6KMA - chains A and B; structure by X-ray diffraction, 2.28 A resolution.

Chain A (and B):
Protein: Oxoglutarate dehydrogenase (Succinyl-transferring), E1 component
Organism: Vibrio vulnificus (strain CMCP6)
Notes: EC 1.2.4.2; chain B of this document is another copy of the same molecule, construct and numbering; everything in this record applies to it too
UniProtKB: A0A3Q0L1E1 (A0A3Q0L1E1_VIBVU); residues 85-941 here = UniProt positions 85-941
Amino-acid sequence (886 residues; row label = number of the first residue in the row):
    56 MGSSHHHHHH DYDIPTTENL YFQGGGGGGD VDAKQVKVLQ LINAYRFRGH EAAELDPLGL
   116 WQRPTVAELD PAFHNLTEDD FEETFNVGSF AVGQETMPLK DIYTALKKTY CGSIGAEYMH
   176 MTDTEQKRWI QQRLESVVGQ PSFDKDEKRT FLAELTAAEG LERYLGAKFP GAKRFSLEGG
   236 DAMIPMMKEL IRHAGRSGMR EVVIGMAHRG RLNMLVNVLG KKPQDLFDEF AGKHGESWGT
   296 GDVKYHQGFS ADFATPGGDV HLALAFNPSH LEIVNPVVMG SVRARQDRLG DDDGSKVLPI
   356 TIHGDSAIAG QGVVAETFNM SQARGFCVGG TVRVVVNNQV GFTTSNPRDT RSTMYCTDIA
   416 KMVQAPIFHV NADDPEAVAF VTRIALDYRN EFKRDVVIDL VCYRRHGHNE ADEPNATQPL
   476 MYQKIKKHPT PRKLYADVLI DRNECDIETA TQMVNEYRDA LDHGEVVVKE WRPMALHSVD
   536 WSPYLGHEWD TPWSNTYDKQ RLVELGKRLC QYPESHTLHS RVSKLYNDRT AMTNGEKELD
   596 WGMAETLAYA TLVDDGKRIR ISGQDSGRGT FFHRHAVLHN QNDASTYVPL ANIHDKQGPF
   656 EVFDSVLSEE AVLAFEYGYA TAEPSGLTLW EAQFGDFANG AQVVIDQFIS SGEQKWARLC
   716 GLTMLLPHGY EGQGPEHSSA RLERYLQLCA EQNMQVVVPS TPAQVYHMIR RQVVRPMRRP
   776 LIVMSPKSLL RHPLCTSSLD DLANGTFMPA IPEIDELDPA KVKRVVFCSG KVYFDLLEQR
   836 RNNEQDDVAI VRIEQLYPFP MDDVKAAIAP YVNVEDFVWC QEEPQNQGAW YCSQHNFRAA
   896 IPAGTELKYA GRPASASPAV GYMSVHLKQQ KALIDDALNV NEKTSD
Disordered / not traced: 56-85, 290-292, 531-538, 936-941 (chain B: 56-86, 289-292, 531-538, 936-941)
Construct notes: initiating methionine (56); expression tag (57-84)
Bound ions: Mg2+: Asp360, Asn393, Val395 (together with thiamine diphosphate); Ca2+: Glu665 (shared with Glu665(B) of chain B)
Ligand contacts:
  - 2-oxidanylethanal (DW3), molecule 1: Phe230, His263, Tyr300, His301, Pro323, Ser324
  - 2-oxidanylethanal (DW3), molecule 2: Thr625, Gln688, Phe689, Phe692, His732
  - thiamine diphosphate (TPP), molecule 1: His263, Arg264, Ser324, His325, Leu326, Gly359, Asp360, Ser361, Ala362, Gln366, Asn393, Val395, Gly396, Phe397, His463
  - thiamine diphosphate (TPP), molecule 2: Gln619, Leu662, Glu664, Gln688, Phe692

How chain A and chain B interact:
Contacting residue pairs (224):
  Val86(A) - Asp87(B)
  Val91(A) - Val91(B)  hydrophobic
  Arg103(A) - Thr177(B)
  Thr177(A) - Arg103(B)
  Thr179(A) - Glu123(B)
  Lys228(A) - Gln728(B)
  His289(A) - Tyr917(B)
  His289(A) - Ser919(B)
  His289(A) - Val920(B)
  Thr295(A) - Val915(B)
  Thr295(A) - Gly916(B)  hydrogen bond (backbone-backbone)
  Thr295(A) - Tyr917(B)
  Gly296(A) - Gly916(B)
  Gly296(A) - Tyr917(B)
  Asp297(A) - Pro730(B)
  Asp297(A) - Gly916(B)
  Val298(A) - Gln728(B)
  His301(A) - Glu731(B)  salt bridge
  Pro323(A) - Glu731(B)
  Ser324(A) - Phe692(B)
  Ser324(A) - Glu731(B)  hydrogen bond (backbone-side chain)
  Ser324(A) - His732(B)
  His325(A) - Asp691(B)  hydrogen bond (side chain-backbone)
  His325(A) - Phe692(B)
  His325(A) - Asn694(B)  hydrogen bond
  His325(A) - Glu731(B)
  Ser361(A) - Leu662(B)
  Ala362(A) - Leu662(B)  hydrophobic
  Ala364(A) - Asn374(B)  hydrogen bond (backbone-side chain)
  Gly365(A) - Glu371(B)
  Gly365(A) - Asn374(B)
  Gly365(A) - Leu662(B)
  Gly365(A) - Ser663(B)  hydrogen bond (backbone-side chain)
  Gln366(A) - Glu371(B)
  Gln366(A) - Leu662(B)  hydrogen bond (side chain-backbone)
  Gln366(A) - Ser663(B)
  Gln366(A) - Glu664(B)  hydrogen bond
  Gly367(A) - Gly367(B)
  Gly367(A) - Glu371(B)  hydrogen bond (backbone-side chain)
  Ala370(A) - Ala370(B)  hydrophobic
  Ala370(A) - Ile414(B)  hydrophobic
  Glu371(A) - Gly365(B)
  Glu371(A) - Gln366(B)
  Glu371(A) - Gly367(B)  hydrogen bond (side chain-backbone)
  Phe373(A) - Ser407(B)
  Asn374(A) - Ala364(B)  hydrogen bond (side chain-backbone)
  Asn374(A) - Gly365(B)
  Asn374(A) - Thr405(B)  hydrogen bond (side chain-backbone)
  Asn374(A) - Arg406(B)
  Asn374(A) - Ser407(B)  hydrogen bond (backbone-side chain)
  Met375(A) - Ser407(B)
  Ser376(A) - Ser407(B)  hydrogen bond (backbone-side chain)
  Gln377(A) - Ser407(B)  hydrogen bond (backbone-side chain)
  Ala378(A) - Arg403(B)
  Ala378(A) - Ser407(B)  hydrogen bond (backbone-side chain)
  Arg379(A) - Asn401(B)
  Arg379(A) - Arg403(B)  hydrogen bond (backbone-backbone)
  Arg379(A) - Asp404(B)  salt bridge
  Gly396(A) - Asp620(B)
  Phe397(A) - Asp620(B)
  Phe397(A) - Arg623(B)
  Phe397(A) - Thr625(B)
  Phe397(A) - Gln688(B)
  Thr398(A) - Asp620(B)  hydrogen bond
  Thr398(A) - Arg623(B)
  Thr399(A) - Asp620(B)  hydrogen bond
  Thr399(A) - Asp659(B)
  Asn401(A) - Arg379(B)
  Arg403(A) - Ala378(B)
  Arg403(A) - Arg379(B)  hydrogen bond (backbone-backbone)
  Asp404(A) - Arg379(B)  salt bridge
  Asp404(A) - Asp659(B)
  Asp404(A) - Ser660(B)
  Asp404(A) - Val661(B)
  Thr405(A) - Asn374(B)  hydrogen bond (backbone-side chain)
  Thr405(A) - Val661(B)
  Arg406(A) - Asn374(B)
  Ser407(A) - Phe373(B)
  Ser407(A) - Asn374(B)  hydrogen bond (side chain-backbone)
  Ser407(A) - Met375(B)
  Ser407(A) - Ser376(B)  hydrogen bond (side chain-backbone)
  Ser407(A) - Gln377(B)  hydrogen bond (side chain-backbone)
  Ser407(A) - Ala378(B)  hydrogen bond (side chain-backbone)
  Asp413(A) - Met417(B)
  Ile414(A) - Ala370(B)  hydrophobic
  Ile414(A) - Ile414(B)  hydrophobic
  Ile414(A) - Met417(B)  hydrophobic
  Met417(A) - Thr408(B)
  Met417(A) - Asp413(B)
  Met417(A) - Ile414(B)  hydrophobic
  Val418(A) - Thr408(B)
  Asp467(A) - Arg623(B)  salt bridge
  Glu468(A) - His574(B)  salt bridge
  Glu468(A) - Arg576(B)  salt bridge
  Glu468(A) - Arg623(B)
  Asn470(A) - His574(B)
  Asn470(A) - Gln636(B)  hydrogen bond (backbone-side chain)
  Ala471(A) - Val577(B)  hydrophobic
  Ala471(A) - His634(B)
  Thr472(A) - Arg623(B)
  Thr472(A) - His634(B)
  Pro474(A) - Asn635(B)
  Pro474(A) - Gln636(B)
  Leu475(A) - Asn637(B)
  Leu475(A) - Asp638(B)
  Leu475(A) - Ala639(B)  hydrophobic
  Gln478(A) - Gln636(B)  hydrogen bond (side chain-backbone)
  His574(A) - Glu468(B)  salt bridge
  His574(A) - Asn470(B)
  Arg576(A) - Glu468(B)
  Val577(A) - Ala471(B)  hydrophobic
  Asp620(A) - Gly396(B)
  Asp620(A) - Phe397(B)
  Asp620(A) - Thr398(B)  hydrogen bond
  Asp620(A) - Thr399(B)  hydrogen bond
  Arg623(A) - Phe397(B)
  Arg623(A) - Thr398(B)
  Arg623(A) - Asp467(B)  salt bridge
  Arg623(A) - Glu468(B)
  Arg623(A) - Thr472(B)
  Thr625(A) - Phe397(B)
  His634(A) - Ala471(B)
  His634(A) - Thr472(B)
  Asn635(A) - Pro474(B)
  Gln636(A) - Asn470(B)  hydrogen bond (side chain-backbone)
  Gln636(A) - Pro474(B)
  Gln636(A) - Gln478(B)  hydrogen bond (backbone-side chain)
  Asn637(A) - Leu475(B)
  Asp638(A) - Leu475(B)
  Ala639(A) - Leu475(B)
  Asp659(A) - Thr399(B)
  Asp659(A) - Asp404(B)
  Ser660(A) - Asp404(B)
  Val661(A) - Asp404(B)
  Val661(A) - Thr405(B)
  Leu662(A) - Leu326(B)  hydrophobic
  Leu662(A) - Ser361(B)
  Leu662(A) - Ala362(B)
  Leu662(A) - Gly365(B)
  Leu662(A) - Gln366(B)  hydrogen bond (backbone-side chain)
  Ser663(A) - Gly365(B)  hydrogen bond (side chain-backbone)
  Ser663(A) - Gln366(B)
  Glu664(A) - Gln366(B)  hydrogen bond
  Gln688(A) - Phe397(B)
  Asp691(A) - His325(B)  hydrogen bond (backbone-side chain)
  Phe692(A) - Ser324(B)
  Phe692(A) - His325(B)
  Asn694(A) - His325(B)  hydrogen bond
  Asn694(A) - Gln697(B)
  Asn694(A) - Val698(B)
  Asn694(A) - Asp701(B)  hydrogen bond
  Asn694(A) - Gln702(B)  hydrogen bond
  Gly695(A) - Val698(B)
  Gln697(A) - Asn694(B)
  Gln697(A) - Gln697(B)
  Gln697(A) - Arg739(B)
  Val698(A) - Asn694(B)
  Val698(A) - Gly695(B)
  Asp701(A) - Asn694(B)  hydrogen bond
  Asp701(A) - Arg736(B)  salt bridge
  Asp701(A) - Arg739(B)  salt bridge
  Gln702(A) - Asn694(B)  hydrogen bond
  Gln702(A) - Glu731(B)
  Gln702(A) - Arg736(B)
  Ser705(A) - Ala911(B)
  Ser706(A) - Ala911(B)
  Gln709(A) - Ala911(B)
  Lys710(A) - Glu731(B)  salt bridge
  Lys710(A) - Ser912(B)
  Pro730(A) - Asp297(B)
  Glu731(A) - His301(B)  salt bridge
  Glu731(A) - Pro323(B)
  Glu731(A) - Ser324(B)  hydrogen bond (side chain-backbone)
  Glu731(A) - His325(B)
  Glu731(A) - Gln702(B)
  Glu731(A) - Lys710(B)  salt bridge
  His732(A) - Ser324(B)
  Arg736(A) - Asp701(B)  salt bridge
  Arg736(A) - Gln702(B)
  Arg736(A) - Leu743(B)
  Glu738(A) - Gln742(B)
  Arg739(A) - Gln697(B)
  Arg739(A) - Asp701(B)  salt bridge
  Arg739(A) - Arg739(B)
  Arg739(A) - Leu743(B)
  Gln742(A) - Glu738(B)
  Gln742(A) - Asn881(B)  hydrogen bond (backbone-side chain)
  Gln742(A) - Gln882(B)
  Leu743(A) - Arg736(B)
  Leu743(A) - Arg739(B)
  Cys744(A) - Asn881(B)  hydrogen bond (backbone-side chain)
  Ala745(A) - Asn881(B)
  Ala745(A) - Ser910(B)
  Ala745(A) - Ala911(B)
  Glu746(A) - Ala909(B)
  Glu746(A) - Ser910(B)
  Glu746(A) - Ala911(B)  hydrogen bond (side chain-backbone)
  Asn748(A) - Ala911(B)
  Asn881(A) - Gln742(B)  hydrogen bond (side chain-backbone)
  Asn881(A) - Cys744(B)  hydrogen bond (side chain-backbone)
  Asn881(A) - Ala745(B)
  Gln882(A) - Gln742(B)
  Tyr886(A) - His890(B)
  Gln889(A) - Gln889(B)
  His890(A) - Tyr886(B)
  Ala909(A) - Glu746(B)
  Ser910(A) - Ala745(B)
  Ser910(A) - Glu746(B)
  Ala911(A) - Ser705(B)
  Ala911(A) - Ser706(B)
  Ala911(A) - Gln709(B)
  Ala911(A) - Ala745(B)
  Ala911(A) - Glu746(B)  hydrogen bond (backbone-side chain)
  Ala911(A) - Asn748(B)
  Ser912(A) - Thr295(B)
  Ser912(A) - Lys710(B)
  Val915(A) - Thr295(B)
  Gly916(A) - Thr295(B)  hydrogen bond (backbone-backbone)
  Gly916(A) - Gly296(B)
  Gly916(A) - Asp297(B)
  Tyr917(A) - Lys288(B)
  Tyr917(A) - Thr295(B)
  Tyr917(A) - Gly296(B)
  Ser919(A) - Lys288(B)
Other interface residues (no listed pair), chain A (117 interface residues in all): Phe102, Glu106, Glu123, Leu326, Thr408, Lys416, Gln419, Phe627, Gln728
Other interface residues (no listed pair), chain B (118 interface residues in all): Phe102, Glu106, Thr179, Lys228, Val298, Lys416, Val418, Phe627, Gly729

Overview:
117 residues of chain A and 118 residues of chain B are in contact, with 48 hydrogen bonds and 15 salt
bridges. Polar contacts include His301(A)-Glu731(B), Arg379(A)-Asp404(B) and Asp467(A)-Arg623(B). Chain A
binds thiamine diphosphate and 2-oxidanylethanal. Asp360(A), Asn393(A) and Val395(A) form the Mg2+ site.
Chain A and chain B are both Oxoglutarate dehydrogenase (Succinyl-transferring), E1 component (Vibrio
vulnificus (strain CMCP6)); the structure, Crystal structure of SucA with glycolaldehyde-1-13C from Vibrio
vulnificus, was determined by X-ray diffraction, deposited together with 6KM9.
